Entry 4G5D (X-ray diffraction, 1.80 A resolution); this record covers chain A.

Chain A:
Molecule: Prostaglandin f2-alpha synthase/D-arabinose dehydrogenase
From: Leishmania major
Notes: EC 1.1.1.188
UniProt: Q4Q646 (Q4Q646_LEIMA); numbering as in UniProt (aligned over 1-284)
Chain sequence (288 residues; row label = number of the first residue in the row; numbers below 1 keep their minus sign (Gly-3 is residue -3)):
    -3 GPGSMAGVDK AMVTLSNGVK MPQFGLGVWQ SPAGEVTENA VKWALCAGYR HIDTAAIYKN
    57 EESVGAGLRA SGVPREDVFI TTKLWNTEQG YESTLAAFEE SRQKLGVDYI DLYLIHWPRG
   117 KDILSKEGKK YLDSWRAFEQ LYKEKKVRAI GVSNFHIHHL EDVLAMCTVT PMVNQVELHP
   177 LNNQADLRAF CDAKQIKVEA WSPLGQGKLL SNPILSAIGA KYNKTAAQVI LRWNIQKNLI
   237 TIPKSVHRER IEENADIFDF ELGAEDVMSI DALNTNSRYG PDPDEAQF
Unresolved in the structure: -3 to 1
Differences from the reference sequence: expression tag (-3 to 0)
Residues lining bound ligands: NADPH (NDP; NADPH dihydro-nicotinamide-adenine-dinucleotide phosphate): Gly23, Val24, Trp25, Asp49, Tyr54, Lys79, His112, Trp113, Ser149, Asn150, Gln171, Trp197, Ser198, Pro199, Leu200, Gly201, Gln202, Gly203, Leu206, Ala223, Ile238, Pro239, Lys240, Ser241, Val242, His243, Arg246, Glu249, Asn250
Reported in the primary citation:
  - binding site for NADPH: Gln202
  - conformationally variable residues (order/disorder transition): Gly201 to Leu205

In short:
Bound to chain A: NADPH. From the paper: a binding site for NADPH at Gln202; conformational variability at
Gly201.
Chain A is Prostaglandin f2-alpha synthase/D-arabinose dehydrogenase (Leishmania major); the structure, X-ray
crystal structure of Prostaglandin f synthase from Leishmania major Friedlin bound to NADPH, was determined by
X-ray diffraction (same publication as 4GIE, 4FZI and 4F40).
